Entry 8APK (electron microscopy, 3.70 A resolution); this record covers chains C1 and F1 of the 42 polymer chains in the assembly.

Chain C1:
Molecule: ATP synthase subunit alpha, mitochondrial
From: Trypanosoma brucei brucei
UniProt: Q9GS23 (ATPA_TRYBB); residue numbers follow UniProt; this construct covers 1-584
Amino-acid sequence (584 residues; numbered 1 to 584; the number before each row is that of its first residue):
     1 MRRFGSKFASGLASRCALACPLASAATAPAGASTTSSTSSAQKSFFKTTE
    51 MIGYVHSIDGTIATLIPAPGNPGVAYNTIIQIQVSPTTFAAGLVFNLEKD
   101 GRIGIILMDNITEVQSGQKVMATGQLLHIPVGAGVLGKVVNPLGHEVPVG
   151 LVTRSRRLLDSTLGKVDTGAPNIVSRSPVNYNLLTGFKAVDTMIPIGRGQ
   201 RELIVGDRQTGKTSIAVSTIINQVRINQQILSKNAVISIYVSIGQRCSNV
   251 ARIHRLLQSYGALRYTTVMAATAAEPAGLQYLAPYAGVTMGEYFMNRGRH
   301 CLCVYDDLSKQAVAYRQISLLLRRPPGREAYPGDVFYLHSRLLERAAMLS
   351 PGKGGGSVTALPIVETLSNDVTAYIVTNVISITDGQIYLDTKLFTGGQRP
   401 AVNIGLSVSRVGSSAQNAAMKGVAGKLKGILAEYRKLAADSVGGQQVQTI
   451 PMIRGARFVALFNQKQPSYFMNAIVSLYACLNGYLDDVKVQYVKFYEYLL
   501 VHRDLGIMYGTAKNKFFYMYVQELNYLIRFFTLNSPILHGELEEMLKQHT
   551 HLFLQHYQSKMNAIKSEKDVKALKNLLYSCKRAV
Not modelled in the structure: 1-44, 151-160
Residues lining bound ligands: ATP (adenosine-5'-triphosphate): Phe187, Asp207, Arg208, Gln209, Thr210, Gly211, Lys212, Thr213, Ser214, Glu365, Phe394, Arg399, Pro400, Gln464, Lys465
Swiss-Prot annotation at these positions:
  - binding site (ATP): Asp207 to Ser214, Gln464
  - site: Leu159, Asp160 (Cleavage), Ser407 (Required for activity)

Chain F1:
Molecule: ATP synthase subunit beta, mitochondrial
From: Trypanosoma brucei brucei
Notes: EC 7.1.2.2
UniProt: Q9GPE9 (ATPB_TRYBB); residues 1-519 here = UniProt positions 1-519
Amino-acid sequence (519 residues; row label = number of the first residue in the row):
     1 MLTRFRSAVLRGAVSITGARAASTAPVADHKGRVGHVSQVIGAVVDVHFA
    51 DGVPPVLTALDVVDKLGRDEPLTLEIVQHLDAHTGRCIAMQTTDLLKLKA
   101 KVVSTGGNISVPVGRETLGRIFNVLGDAIDQRGPVGEKLRMPIHAVAPKL
   151 ADQAAEDAVLTTGIKVIDLILPYCKGGKIGLFGGAGVGKTVIIMELINNV
   201 AKGHGGFSVFAGVGERTREGTDLYLEMMQSKVIDLKGESKCVLVYGQMNE
   251 PPGARARVAQSALTMAEYFRDVEGQDVLLFIDNIFRFTQANSEVSALLGR
   301 IPAAVGYQPTLAEDLGQLQERITSTTKGSITSVQAVYVPADDITDPAPAT
   351 TFSHLDATTVLDRAVAESGIYPAVNPLECASRIMDPDVISVDHYNVAQDV
   401 VQMLTKYRELQDIIAVLGIDELSEEDKLIVDRARKLVKFLSQPFQVAEVF
   451 TGMTGHYVQLDDTIDSFSGLLMGTYDQVPEMAFYMVGGINSVLEKAKKMA
   501 EEAAELEKMRRARVAQASS
Not modelled in the structure: 1-25, 514-519
Metal / ion sites: Mg2+: Thr190 (together with ADP)
Residues lining bound ligands: ADP (adenosine-5'-diphosphate): Gly184, Ala185, Gly186, Val187, Gly188, Lys189, Thr190, Val191, Arg216, Glu219, Tyr371, Phe444, Ala447, Phe450, Thr451
Swiss-Prot annotation at these positions:
  - binding site (ATP): Gly184 to Val191, Arg216

Chain C1 / chain F1 interface:
Contacting residue pairs (59; chain C1 residue first):
  His56(C1) - Leu80(F1)  hydrogen bond (side chain-backbone)
  His56(C1) - Asp81(F1)  hydrogen bond (backbone-backbone)
  Ser57(C1) - His79(F1)
  Ile58(C1) - Gln78(F1)
  Ile58(C1) - His79(F1)  hydrogen bond (backbone-backbone)
  Asp59(C1) - Gln78(F1)
  Asp59(C1) - Arg300(F1)  salt bridge
  Thr61(C1) - Glu313(F1)
  Gln115(C1) - Pro55(F1)
  Ser116(C1) - His79(F1)
  Ser116(C1) - Asp81(F1)  hydrogen bond (side chain-backbone)
  Ser116(C1) - Ala82(F1)  hydrogen bond (side chain-backbone)
  Val147(C1) - Leu150(F1)  hydrophobic
  Pro148(C1) - Ala151(F1)
  Arg208(C1) - Phe352(F1)
  Arg208(C1) - Val360(F1)
  Arg208(C1) - Glu378(F1)  hydrogen bond (side chain-backbone)
  Gln209(C1) - Ala380(F1)
  Gly244(C1) - His354(F1)
  Gln245(C1) - Glu320(F1)
  Arg246(C1) - Glu320(F1)
  Arg246(C1) - Leu355(F1)
  Arg246(C1) - Asp356(F1)  salt bridge
  Cys247(C1) - Leu150(F1)
  Ser248(C1) - Gln153(F1)  hydrogen bond
  Ala251(C1) - Leu150(F1)  hydrophobic
  Arg252(C1) - Arg382(F1)
  Arg255(C1) - Ala155(F1)
  Ala273(C1) - Glu320(F1)
  Ala273(C1) - His354(F1)
  Lys310(C1) - Ser353(F1)
  Val313(C1) - Ala312(F1)  hydrophobic
  Arg316(C1) - Ala304(F1)
  Gln317(C1) - Pro309(F1)
  Gln317(C1) - Thr310(F1)
  Gln317(C1) - Glu313(F1)  hydrogen bond
  Leu320(C1) - Ala303(F1)  hydrophobic
  Leu320(C1) - Pro309(F1)  hydrophobic
  Leu321(C1) - Arg300(F1)
  Arg323(C1) - Gly299(F1)  hydrogen bond (side chain-backbone)
  Glu329(C1) - Ala303(F1)
  Ala330(C1) - Ala303(F1)
  Leu367(C1) - Thr344(F1)
  Ser368(C1) - Thr344(F1)
  Lys392(C1) - Glu409(F1)  salt bridge
  Thr395(C1) - Val401(F1)
  Thr395(C1) - Gln402(F1)
  Thr395(C1) - Thr405(F1)  hydrogen bond
  Gly396(C1) - Gln402(F1)
  Gly397(C1) - Gln402(F1)
  Arg399(C1) - Tyr394(F1)
  Arg399(C1) - Gln398(F1)
  Val442(C1) - Ile413(F1)  hydrophobic
  Lys571(C1) - Asp392(F1)  salt bridge
  Lys571(C1) - Ser468(F1)
  Tyr578(C1) - Asn395(F1)
  Tyr578(C1) - Asp399(F1)  hydrogen bond
  Arg582(C1) - Pro386(F1)
  Arg582(C1) - Val391(F1)
Interface residues without a listed pair, chain C1 (53 interface residues in all): Ile111, Val139, Val149, Gly150, Asn249, Val250, Ala274, Asp370, Lys465, Glu567, Lys574, Asn575, Lys581
Interface residues without a listed pair, chain F1 (56 interface residues in all): Val53, Val56, Ala147, Lys178, Ile301, Pro302, Gly316, Gln317, Thr323, Ala349, Thr358, Leu377, Asp385, Met472

Summary:
Chain C1 and chain F1 form an interface of 53 and 56 residues respectively, with 11 hydrogen bonds and 4 salt
bridges. Polar contacts include Asp59(C1)-Arg300(F1), Arg246(C1)-Asp356(F1) and Lys392(C1)-Glu409(F1). Chain
C1 binds ATP. Chain F1 binds ADP.
Here chain C1 is ATP synthase subunit alpha, mitochondrial and chain F1 is ATP synthase subunit beta,
mitochondrial, both from Trypanosoma brucei brucei. Entry 8APK (rotational state 3 of the Trypanosoma brucei
mitochondrial ATP synthase dimer) was determined by electron microscopy together with 8AP6, 8AP7, 8AP8, 8AP9,
8APA, 8APB and 7 further entries from the same study.
